Entry 7KDE (electron microscopy, 3.55 A resolution); this record covers chains B and P of the 18 polymer chains in the assembly.

[Chain B]
Name: HIV-1 Envelope Glycoprotein BG505 SOSIP.664 gp41
Source organism: Human immunodeficiency virus 1
UniProt: Q2N0S6 (Q2N0S6_9HIV1); residues 512-664 here correspond to UniProt positions 509-661 (UniProt number = residue number - 3)
Chain sequence (153 residues; each row starts with the number of its first residue):
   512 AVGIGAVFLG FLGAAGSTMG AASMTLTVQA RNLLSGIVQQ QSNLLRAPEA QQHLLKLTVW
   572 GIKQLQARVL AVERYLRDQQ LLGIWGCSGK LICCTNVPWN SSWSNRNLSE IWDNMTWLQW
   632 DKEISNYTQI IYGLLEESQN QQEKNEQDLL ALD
Disordered / not traced: 512-518, 547-568, 664
Disulfide bonds: Cys598-Cys604
Covalent attachments: N-acetylglucosamine (NAG) linked to Asn611, Asn618; glycan linked to Asn637
Differences from the reference sequence: engineered mutation Pro559 (Ile556 in Q2N0S6), Cys605 (Thr602 in Q2N0S6)

[Chain P]
Name: 8ANC195 Fab Light Chain
Source organism: Homo sapiens
Notes: antibody fragment or engineered binder
Chain sequence (215 residues; numbered 1 to 214 plus 1 insertion-coded residue; the number before each row is that of its first residue):
     1 DIQMTQSPST LSASTGDTVR ISCRASQSIT
   30A G
    31 NWVAWYQQRP GKAPRLLIYR GAALLGGVPS RFRGSAAGTD FTLTIGNLQA EDFGTFYCQQ
    91 YDTYPGTFGQ GTKVEVKRTV AAPSVFIFPP SDEQLKSGTA SVVCLLNNFY PREAKVQWKV
   151 DNALQSGNSQ ESVTEQDSKD STYSLSSTLT LSKADYEKHK VYACEVTHQG LSSPVTKSFN
   211 RGEC
Disordered / not traced: 107-214
Disulfide bonds: Cys23-Cys88

[How chain B and chain P interact]
Residue-residue contacts - 11 pairs, chain B then chain P:
  Trp614(B) with Thr30(P)
  Asn616(B) with Ser28(P), hydrogen bond; Thr30(P), hydrogen bond
  Lys633(B) with Arg50(P), hydrogen bond (backbone-side chain)
  Glu634(B) with Thr30(P)
  Ser636(B) with Arg50(P)
  Asn637(B) with Gly30A(P); Asn31(P), hydrogen bond; Arg50(P), hydrogen bond
  Tyr638(B) with Thr30(P); Asn31(P), hydrogen bond
Also at the interface, not in a pair above, chain B (9 interface residues in all): Ser613, Ser615
Also at the interface, not in a pair above, chain P (6 interface residues in all): Trp32

[Summary]
The interface between chain B and chain P involves 9 residues on one side and 6 on the other; the contacts
include 6 hydrogen bonds. Polar contacts include Asn616(B)-Ser28(P), Asn616(B)-Thr30(P) and
Lys633(B)-Arg50(P). Covalently linked N-acetylglucosamine: at Asn611(B) and Asn618(B).
Here chain B is HIV-1 Envelope Glycoprotein BG505 SOSIP.664 gp41 (Human immunodeficiency virus 1) and chain P
is 8ANC195 Fab Light Chain (Homo sapiens). Entry 7KDE (BG505 SOSIP.664 in complex with the V3-targeting rhesus
macaque antibody 1485 and human gp120-gp41 interface antibody ...) was determined by electron microscopy.
